Entry 7VH0 (electron microscopy, 3.46 A resolution); this record covers chains C and D of the 5 polymer chains in the assembly.

== Chain C ==
Protein: Guanine nucleotide-binding protein G(I)/G(S)/G(T) subunit beta-1
From: Rattus norvegicus
UniProtKB: P54311 (GBB1_RAT); residues 2-340 here = UniProt positions 2-340
Amino-acid sequence (353 residues; each row starts with the number of its first residue; numbers below 1 keep their minus sign (His-12 is residue -12)):
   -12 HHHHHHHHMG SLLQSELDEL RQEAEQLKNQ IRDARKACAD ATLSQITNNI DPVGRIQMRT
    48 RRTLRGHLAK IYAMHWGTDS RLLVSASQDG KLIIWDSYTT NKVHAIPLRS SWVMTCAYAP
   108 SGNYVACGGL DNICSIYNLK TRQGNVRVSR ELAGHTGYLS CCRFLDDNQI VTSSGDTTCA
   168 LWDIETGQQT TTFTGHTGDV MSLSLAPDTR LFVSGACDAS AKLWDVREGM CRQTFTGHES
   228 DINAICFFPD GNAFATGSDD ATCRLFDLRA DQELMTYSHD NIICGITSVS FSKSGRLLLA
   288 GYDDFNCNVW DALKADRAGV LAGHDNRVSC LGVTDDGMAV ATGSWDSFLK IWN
Not modelled in the structure: -12 to 4
Sequence notes: expression tag (-12 to 1); conflict Glu6 (Gln in P54311), Gln130 (Glu in P54311), Asp237 (Asn in P54311)

== Chain D ==
Protein: scFv16
From: Homo sapiens
Notes: antibody fragment or engineered binder
Amino-acid sequence (323 residues; each row starts with the number of its first residue):
     2 ASNNTASIAQ ARKLVQQLKM EANIDRIKVS KAAADLMAYC EAHAKEDPLL TPVPASQNPF
    62 REKKFFCDVQ LVESGGGLVQ PGGSRKLSCS ASGFAFSSFG MHWVRQAPEK GLEWVAYISS
   122 GSGTIYYADT VKGRFTISRD DPKNTLFLQM TSLRSEDTAM YYCVRSIYYY GSSPFDFWGQ
   182 GTTLTVSSGG GGSGGGGSGG GGSDIVMTQA TSSVPVTPGE SVSISCRSSK SLLHSNGNTY
   242 LYWFLQRPGQ SPQLLIYRMS NLASGVPERF SGSGSGTAFT LTISRLEAED VGVYYCMQHL
   302 EYPLTFGAGT KLELKGSLEV LFQ
Not modelled in the structure: 2-8, 63-324

== How chain C and chain D interact ==
Contacting residue pairs - 55 pairs, chain C then chain D:
  Glu10(C) - Val16(D)
  Ala11(C) - Val16(D)  hydrophobic
  Leu14(C) - Val16(D)
  Leu14(C) - Leu19(D)  hydrophobic
  Leu14(C) - Lys20(D)
  Ile18(C) - Glu22(D)
  Ile18(C) - Arg27(D)
  Arg22(C) - Glu22(D)  salt bridge
  Cys25(C) - Arg27(D)
  Cys25(C) - Ile28(D)  hydrogen bond (side chain-backbone)
  Cys25(C) - Val30(D)
  Asp27(C) - Lys29(D)
  Asp27(C) - Val30(D)
  Ala28(C) - Val30(D)
  Leu30(C) - Ala34(D)  hydrophobic
  Ile33(C) - Ala34(D)  hydrophobic
  Val40(C) - Leu51(D)  hydrophobic
  Met45(C) - Leu50(D)  hydrophobic
  Arg48(C) - Phe61(D)
  Arg49(C) - Phe61(D)
  Arg49(C) - Arg62(D)
  Ser84(C) - Phe61(D)
  Tyr85(C) - Pro60(D)
  Tyr85(C) - Phe61(D)  hydrophobic
  Cys218(C) - Gln18(D)  hydrogen bond (backbone-side chain)
  Gln220(C) - Glu22(D)
  Gln220(C) - Ile25(D)
  Thr221(C) - Glu22(D)
  Pro236(C) - Tyr40(D)
  Asp237(C) - Tyr40(D)
  Asp254(C) - Ala33(D)
  Arg256(C) - Ile28(D)
  Ala257(C) - Ile28(D)
  Ala257(C) - Val30(D)  hydrophobic
  Asp258(C) - Arg27(D)  salt bridge
  Gln259(C) - Val30(D)
  Leu261(C) - Val30(D)  hydrophobic
  Ser279(C) - Asp48(D)  hydrogen bond
  Lys280(C) - Glu47(D)
  Ser281(C) - Tyr40(D)
  Ser281(C) - His44(D)
  Ser281(C) - Asp48(D)  hydrogen bond
  Arg283(C) - Cys41(D)
  Arg283(C) - Leu51(D)
  Leu284(C) - Leu51(D)  hydrophobic
  Leu300(C) - Met38(D)  hydrophobic
  Gly324(C) - Pro49(D)
  Gly324(C) - Leu50(D)
  Met325(C) - Pro49(D)  hydrophobic
  Met325(C) - Pro60(D)
  Ala326(C) - Phe61(D)  hydrophobic
  Val327(C) - Leu50(D)  hydrophobic
  Asn340(C) - Leu50(D)
  Asn340(C) - Asn59(D)  hydrogen bond
  Asn340(C) - Phe61(D)
Interface residues without a listed pair, chain C (52 interface residues in all): Lys15, Gln17, Ala21, Ala24, Ala26, Ile37, Ile43, Thr181, Phe235, Leu252, Gly282, Val320, Asp323, Ile338
Interface residues without a listed pair, chain D (32 interface residues in all): Lys14, Ala23, Ser31, Leu37, Glu42, Ala45, Val54

== In short ==
52 residues of chain C face 32 of chain D across their interface, with 5 hydrogen bonds and 2 salt bridges.
Polar contacts include Arg22(C)-Glu22(D), Asp258(C)-Arg27(D) and Cys25(C)-Ile28(D).
Here chain C is Guanine nucleotide-binding protein G(I)/G(S)/G(T) subunit beta-1 (Rattus norvegicus) and chain
D is scFv16 (Homo sapiens). Entry 7VH0 (MT2-remalteon-Gi complex) was determined by electron microscopy,
deposited together with 7VGY and 7VGZ.
